Entry 7NVI (X-ray diffraction, 1.20 A resolution); this record covers chains A and P.

== Chain A ==
Protein: 14-3-3 protein sigma
Source organism: Homo sapiens
UniProt: P31947 (1433S_HUMAN); residues 1-231 here = UniProt positions 1-231
Amino-acid sequence (236 residues; numbered -4 to 231; the number before each row is that of its first residue; numbers below 1 keep their minus sign (Gly-4 is residue -4)):
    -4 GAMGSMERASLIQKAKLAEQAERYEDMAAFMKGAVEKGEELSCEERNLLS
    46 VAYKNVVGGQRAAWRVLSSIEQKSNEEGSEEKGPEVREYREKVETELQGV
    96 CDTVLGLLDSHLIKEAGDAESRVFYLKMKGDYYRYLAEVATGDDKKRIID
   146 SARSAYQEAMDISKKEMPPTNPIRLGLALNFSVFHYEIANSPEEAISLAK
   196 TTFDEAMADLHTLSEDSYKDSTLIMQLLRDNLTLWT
Unresolved in the structure: -4, 71-77
Construct notes: expression tag (-4 to 0)
Modified positions: Cys38 (S-hydroxycysteine; CSO)
UniProt features mapped onto this chain:
  - site (Interaction with phosphoserine on interacting protein): Arg56, Arg129
  - modified residue (Phosphoserine): Ser5, Ser74
Covalent attachments: compound USW linked to Lys122
Metal / ion sites: Mg2+ near Glu2 (its only coordinating residue here)
Small-molecule neighbours: USW (4-[(7-chloranyl-2,3-dihydro-1,4-benzoxazin-4-yl)sulfonyl]benzaldehyde): Cys38, Asn42, Phe119, Pro167, Ile168, Gly171, Asp215, Leu218, Ile219, Leu222
What the authors report for this chain:
  - binding site for USW: Lys122

== Chain P ==
Protein: Transcription factor p65
UniProt: Q04206 (TF65_HUMAN); numbering as in UniProt (aligned over 39-51)
Amino-acid sequence (13 residues; numbered 39 to 51; the number before each row is that of its first residue):
    39 EGRSAGSIPGRRS
Unresolved in the structure: 39-42
Construct notes: variant Arg49 (Glu in Q04206)
Modified positions: Ser45 (phosphoserine; SEP)
Small-molecule neighbours: USW (4-[(7-chloranyl-2,3-dihydro-1,4-benzoxazin-4-yl)sulfonyl]benzaldehyde): Ile46, Pro47, Gly48, Arg49, Arg50

== Chain A / chain P interface ==
Pairs across the interface (27; chain A residue first):
  Glu14(A) - Arg49(P)  salt bridge
  Asn42(A) - Arg49(P)
  Leu43(A) - Arg49(P)
  Val46(A) - Gly48(P)
  Val46(A) - Arg49(P)
  Lys49(A) - Ile46(P)
  Lys49(A) - Pro47(P)
  Lys49(A) - Gly48(P)
  Arg56(A) - Ser45(P)
  Lys122(A) - Ile46(P)
  Arg129(A) - Ser45(P)
  Tyr130(A) - Ser45(P)
  Leu174(A) - Gly44(P)
  Leu174(A) - Ser45(P)
  Leu174(A) - Ile46(P)
  Asn175(A) - Ser45(P)
  Asn175(A) - Ile46(P)  hydrogen bond (side chain-backbone)
  Val178(A) - Gly44(P)
  Glu182(A) - Ala43(P)  hydrogen bond (side chain-backbone)
  Asp215(A) - Arg50(P)  salt bridge
  Leu218(A) - Arg50(P)
  Ile219(A) - Ile46(P)  hydrophobic
  Leu222(A) - Pro47(P)
  Asn226(A) - Ala43(P)
  Asn226(A) - Gly44(P)  hydrogen bond (side chain-backbone)
  Leu229(A) - Ala43(P)  hydrophobic
  Trp230(A) - Ala43(P)
Other interface residues (no listed pair), chain A (21 interface residues in all): Gly171

== Overview ==
Chain A and chain P form an interface of 21 and 8 residues respectively, with 3 hydrogen bonds and 2 salt
bridges. Polar contacts include Glu14(A)-Arg49(P), Asp215(A)-Arg50(P) and Asn175(A)-Ile46(P). Ligands of chain
P: compound USW. Covalently linked compound USW: at Lys122(A). From the paper: a binding site for USW at
Lys122(A).
Chain A is 14-3-3 protein sigma (Homo sapiens) and chain P is Transcription factor p65; the structure, 14-3-3
sigma with RelA/p65 binding site pS45 and covalently bound TCF521-186, was determined by X-ray diffraction
(same publication as 7BI3, 7BIQ, 7BIW, 7BIY, 7BJB, 7BJF and 54 further entries).
